PDB entry 5CHE | X-ray diffraction, 3.20 A resolution | chains A and B of the 6 polymer chains in the assembly

[Chain A (and B)]
Protein: Glutamyl-tRNA reductase 1, chloroplastic
Source organism: Arabidopsis thaliana
Notes: EC 1.2.1.70; chain B of this document is another copy of the same molecule, construct and numbering; everything in this record applies to it too
UniProtKB: P42804 (HEM11_ARATH); residue numbers follow UniProt; this construct covers 73-543
Sequence (472 residues; row label = number of the first residue in the row):
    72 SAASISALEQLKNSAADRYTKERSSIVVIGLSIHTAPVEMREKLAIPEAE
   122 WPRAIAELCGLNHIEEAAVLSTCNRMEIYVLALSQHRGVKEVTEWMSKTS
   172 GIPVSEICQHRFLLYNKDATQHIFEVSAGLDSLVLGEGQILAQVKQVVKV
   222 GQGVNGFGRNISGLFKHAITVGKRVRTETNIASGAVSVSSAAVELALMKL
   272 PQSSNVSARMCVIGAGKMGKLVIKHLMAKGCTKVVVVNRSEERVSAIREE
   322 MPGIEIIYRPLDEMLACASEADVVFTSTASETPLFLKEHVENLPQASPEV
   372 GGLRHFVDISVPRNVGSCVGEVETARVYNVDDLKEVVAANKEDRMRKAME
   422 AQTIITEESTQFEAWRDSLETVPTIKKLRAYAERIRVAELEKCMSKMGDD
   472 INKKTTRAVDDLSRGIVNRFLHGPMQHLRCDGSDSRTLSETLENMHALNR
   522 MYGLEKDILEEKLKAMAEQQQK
Not modelled in the structure: 72-93, 409-412, 469-471, 528-543 (chain B: 72-93, 225-227, 274-276, 352, 410-411, 469-470, 528-543)
Construct notes: expression tag (72)

[How chain A and chain B interact]
Residue-residue contacts (59; chain A residue first):
  Tyr-452(A) / Arg-490(B)
  Ala-453(A) / Phe-491(B)  hydrophobic
  Ile-456(A) / Arg-490(B)
  Ala-459(A) / Arg-490(B)
  Glu-460(A) / Leu-483(B)
  Glu-460(A) / Gly-486(B)
  Glu-460(A) / Ile-487(B)
  Glu-460(A) / Arg-490(B)  salt bridge
  Leu-461(A) / Leu-483(B)
  Lys-463(A) / Arg-490(B)
  Cys-464(A) / Ala-479(B)  hydrogen bond (side chain-backbone)
  Cys-464(A) / Leu-483(B)  hydrophobic
  Lys-467(A) / Ala-479(B)
  Met-468(A) / Thr-476(B)
  Ala-479(A) / Cys-464(B)
  Val-480(A) / Leu-483(B)  hydrophobic
  Leu-483(A) / Glu-460(B)
  Leu-483(A) / Leu-461(B)  hydrophobic
  Leu-483(A) / Cys-464(B)  hydrophobic
  Leu-483(A) / Leu-483(B)  hydrophobic
  Ser-484(A) / Ile-487(B)
  Gly-486(A) / Glu-460(B)
  Ile-487(A) / Glu-460(B)
  Ile-487(A) / Ser-484(B)
  Ile-487(A) / Ile-487(B)  hydrophobic
  Ile-487(A) / Val-488(B)  hydrophobic
  Val-488(A) / Ile-487(B)  hydrophobic
  Val-488(A) / Phe-491(B)  hydrophobic
  Arg-490(A) / Ile-456(B)
  Arg-490(A) / Ala-459(B)
  Arg-490(A) / Glu-460(B)  salt bridge
  Phe-491(A) / Phe-491(B)  hydrophobic
  Phe-491(A) / Leu-492(B)  hydrophobic
  Phe-491(A) / Tyr-523(B)  hydrogen bond (backbone-side chain)
  Leu-492(A) / Phe-491(B)  hydrophobic
  Gly-494(A) / Met-522(B)
  Pro-495(A) / Met-522(B)  hydrophobic
  Pro-495(A) / Tyr-523(B)
  His-498(A) / Arg-521(B)  hydrogen bond (side chain-backbone)
  His-498(A) / Met-522(B)
  Glu-511(A) / Arg-521(B)
  Glu-514(A) / Glu-514(B)
  Glu-514(A) / Arg-521(B)
  Asn-515(A) / Ala-518(B)
  Asn-515(A) / Arg-521(B)  hydrogen bond
  Asn-515(A) / Met-522(B)
  Ala-518(A) / Asn-515(B)
  Ala-518(A) / Ala-518(B)  hydrophobic
  Arg-521(A) / His-498(B)  hydrogen bond (backbone-side chain)
  Arg-521(A) / Glu-511(B)
  Arg-521(A) / Glu-514(B)  salt bridge
  Arg-521(A) / Asn-515(B)  hydrogen bond
  Met-522(A) / Gly-494(B)
  Met-522(A) / Pro-495(B)  hydrophobic
  Met-522(A) / His-498(B)
  Met-522(A) / Leu-519(B)  hydrophobic
  Met-522(A) / Met-522(B)  hydrophobic
  Tyr-523(A) / Phe-491(B)  hydrogen bond (side chain-backbone)
  Tyr-523(A) / Pro-495(B)
Other interface residues (no listed pair), chain A (35 interface residues in all): Arg-455, Arg-457, Thr-476, Asp-482, Leu-519
Other interface residues (no listed pair), chain B (33 interface residues in all): Tyr-452, Ala-453, Arg-455, Lys-463, Lys-467, Met-468, Val-480

[In short]
35 residues of chain A and 33 residues of chain B are in contact; the contacts include 7 hydrogen bonds and 3
salt bridges. Polar contacts include Glu-460(A)/Arg-490(B), Arg-521(A)/Glu-514(B) and Cys-464(A)/Ala-479(B).
Both chains are Glutamyl-tRNA reductase 1, chloroplastic (Arabidopsis thaliana). Entry 5CHE (Crystal structure
of Arabidopsis glutamyl-tRNA reductase in complex with its regulatory proteins) was determined by X-ray
diffraction.
